Entry 6SA6 (X-ray diffraction, 1.60 A resolution); this record covers chain A.

== Chain A ==
Name: DARPin-Armadillo fusion A5
Source organism: synthetic construct
Notes: antibody fragment or engineered binder
Amino-acid sequence (397 residues; row label = number of the first residue in the row):
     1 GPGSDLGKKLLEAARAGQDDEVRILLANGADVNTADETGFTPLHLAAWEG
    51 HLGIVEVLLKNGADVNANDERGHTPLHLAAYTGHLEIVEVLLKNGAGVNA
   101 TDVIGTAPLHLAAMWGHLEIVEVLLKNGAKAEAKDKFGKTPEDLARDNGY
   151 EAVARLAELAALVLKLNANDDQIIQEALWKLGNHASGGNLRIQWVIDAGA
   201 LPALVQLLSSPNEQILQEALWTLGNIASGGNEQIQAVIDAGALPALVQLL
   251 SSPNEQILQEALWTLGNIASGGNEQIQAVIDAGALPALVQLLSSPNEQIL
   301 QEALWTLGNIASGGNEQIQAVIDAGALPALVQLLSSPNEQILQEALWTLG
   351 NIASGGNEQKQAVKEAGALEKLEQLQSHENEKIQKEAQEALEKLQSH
Unresolved in the structure: 1-2
What the authors report for this chain:
  - conformationally variable residues (side-chain flip): Ala-145 to Asn-148, Tyr-150

== Summary ==
From the paper: conformational variability at Ala-145 and Tyr-150.
Chain A is DARPin-Armadillo fusion A5 (synthetic construct); the structure, DARPin-Armadillo fusion A5, was
determined by X-ray diffraction (same publication as 6SA7 and 6SA8).
